4G0U - chains A and B of the 6 polymer chains in the assembly; structure by X-ray diffraction, 2.70 A resolution.

# Chain A (and B)
Molecule: DNA topoisomerase 2-beta
From: Homo sapiens
Notes: EC 5.99.1.3; fragment: htop2beta cleavage core; chain B of this document is another copy of the same molecule, construct and numbering; everything in this record applies to it too
UniProtKB: Q02880 (TOP2B_HUMAN); residues 445-1201 here correspond to UniProt positions 450-1206 (UniProt number = residue number + 5)
Amino-acid sequence (803 residues; each row starts with the number of its first residue):
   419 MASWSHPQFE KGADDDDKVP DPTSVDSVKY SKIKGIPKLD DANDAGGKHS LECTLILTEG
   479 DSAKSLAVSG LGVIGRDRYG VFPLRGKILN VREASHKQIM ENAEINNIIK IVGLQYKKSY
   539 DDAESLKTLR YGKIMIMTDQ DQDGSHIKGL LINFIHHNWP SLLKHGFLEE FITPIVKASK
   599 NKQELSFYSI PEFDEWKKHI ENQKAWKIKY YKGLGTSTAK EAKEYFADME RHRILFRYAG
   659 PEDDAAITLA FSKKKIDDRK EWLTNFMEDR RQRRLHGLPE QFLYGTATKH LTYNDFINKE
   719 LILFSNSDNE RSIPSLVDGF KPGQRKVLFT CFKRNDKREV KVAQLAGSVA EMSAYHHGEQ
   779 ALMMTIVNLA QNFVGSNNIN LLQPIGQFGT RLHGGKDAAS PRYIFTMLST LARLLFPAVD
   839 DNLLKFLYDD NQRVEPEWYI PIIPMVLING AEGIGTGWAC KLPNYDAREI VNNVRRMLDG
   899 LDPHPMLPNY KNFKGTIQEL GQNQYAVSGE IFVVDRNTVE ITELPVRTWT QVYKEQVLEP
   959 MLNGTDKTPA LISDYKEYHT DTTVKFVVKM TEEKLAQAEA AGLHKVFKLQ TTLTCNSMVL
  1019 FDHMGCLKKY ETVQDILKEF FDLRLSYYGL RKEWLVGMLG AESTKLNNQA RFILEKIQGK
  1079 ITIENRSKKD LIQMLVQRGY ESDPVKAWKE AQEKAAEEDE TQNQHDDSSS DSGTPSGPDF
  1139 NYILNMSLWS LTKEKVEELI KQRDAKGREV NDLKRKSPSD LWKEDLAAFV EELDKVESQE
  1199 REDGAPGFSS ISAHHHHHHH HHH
Disordered / not traced: 419-454, 592-647, 694-706, 1112-1134, 1202-1221 (chain B: 419-452, 591-635, 694-705, 1111-1134, 1202-1221)
Sequence notes: expression tag (419-444, 1202-1221)
Ion coordination: Mg2+: Asp-557, Asp-559
Small-molecule neighbours: Amsacrine (ASW; N-[4-(acridin-9-ylamino)-3-methoxyphenyl]methanesulfonamide): Pro-455, Arg-503, Gly-504, Lys-505, Ile-506, Ala-521, Glu-522, Gln-778
Swiss-Prot annotation at these positions:
  - region: Lys-1006 to Ser-1015 (Interaction with DNA)
  - motif: Glu-1029 to Phe-1039 (Nuclear export signal)
  - active site: Tyr-821 (O-(5'-phospho-DNA)-tyrosine intermediate)
  - binding site (Mg(2+)): Glu-477, Asp-557, Asp-559
  - site: Lys-505 (Interaction with DNA), Asn-508 (Interaction with DNA), Arg-677 (Interaction with DNA), Lys-678 (Interaction with DNA), Lys-739 (Interaction with DNA), Tyr-773 (Interaction with DNA), Arg-820 (Transition state stabilizer), Ile-872 (Important for DNA bending), Trp-947 (Interaction with DNA)
  - cross-link (Glycyl lysine isopeptide (Lys-Gly)): Lys-595 (interchain with G-Cter in SUMO2), Lys-600 (interchain with G-Cter in SUMO2), Lys-630 (interchain with G-Cter in SUMO2), Lys-638 (interchain with G-Cter in SUMO2), Lys-641 (interchain with G-Cter in SUMO2), Lys-671 (interchain with G-Cter in SUMO2), Lys-707 (interchain with G-Cter in SUMO2), Lys-1087 (interchain with G-Cter in SUMO2)
Reported in the primary citation:
  - binding site for Amsacrine: Ile-454, Pro-455, Arg-503, Ala-521, Glu-522
  - catalytic residues: Tyr-821
  - binding site for the 12-nt DNA strand: Tyr-821
  - conformationally variable residues (loop rearrangement, side-chain flip): Pro-455, Arg-503
  - binding site for the 12-nt DNA strand: Tyr-821
  - specificity-determining residues: Gln-778, Ala-816 (by similarity / conservation)

# How chain A and chain B interact
Pairs across the interface (75; chain A residue first):
  Ser-480(A) / Ala-817(B)
  Ser-480(A) / Ser-818(B)
  Arg-752(A) / Glu-769(B)  salt bridge
  Arg-756(A) / Asp-848(B)  salt bridge
  Arg-756(A) / Gln-850(B)  hydrogen bond
  Lys-759(A) / Glu-777(B)  salt bridge
  Gln-762(A) / Gly-765(B)
  Gln-762(A) / Ala-768(B)
  Gln-762(A) / Glu-769(B)
  Gln-762(A) / Glu-777(B)  hydrogen bond
  Ala-768(A) / Gln-762(B)
  Glu-769(A) / Arg-752(B)  salt bridge
  Glu-769(A) / Val-758(B)
  Glu-769(A) / Gln-762(B)
  Glu-777(A) / Lys-759(B)  salt bridge
  Glu-777(A) / Gln-762(B)  hydrogen bond
  Gln-805(A) / Ala-637(B)
  Ala-817(A) / Ser-480(B)
  Ser-818(A) / Ser-480(B)
  Asp-848(A) / Arg-756(B)  salt bridge
  Gln-850(A) / Arg-756(B)  hydrogen bond
  Lys-952(A) / Val-491(B)
  Glu-975(A) / Val-491(B)
  Asp-979(A) / Ala-637(B)
  Asp-979(A) / Lys-638(B)  hydrogen bond (side chain-backbone)
  Asp-979(A) / Lys-641(B)
  Phe-1070(A) / Leu-1146(B)  hydrophobic
  Lys-1074(A) / Glu-1082(B)  salt bridge
  Ile-1075(A) / Asn-1083(B)
  Ile-1081(A) / Leu-1146(B)
  Ile-1081(A) / Leu-1149(B)  hydrophobic
  Glu-1082(A) / Lys-1074(B)  salt bridge
  Glu-1082(A) / Glu-1082(B)
  Glu-1082(A) / Leu-1149(B)
  Asn-1083(A) / Leu-1149(B)  hydrogen bond (backbone-backbone)
  Asn-1083(A) / Lys-1151(B)
  Arg-1084(A) / Thr-1150(B)
  Arg-1084(A) / Lys-1151(B)  hydrogen bond (backbone-backbone)
  Ser-1085(A) / Lys-1151(B)
  Ser-1085(A) / Glu-1152(B)
  Lys-1086(A) / Glu-1152(B)  hydrogen bond (backbone-side chain)
  Leu-1089(A) / Thr-1150(B)
  Asn-1139(A) / Trp-1147(B)  hydrogen bond
  Ile-1141(A) / Leu-1146(B)
  Leu-1142(A) / Ser-1145(B)
  Leu-1142(A) / Leu-1146(B)  hydrogen bond (backbone-backbone)
  Leu-1142(A) / Trp-1147(B)  hydrogen bond (backbone-backbone)
  Asn-1143(A) / Ser-1145(B)
  Asn-1143(A) / Trp-1147(B)
  Met-1144(A) / Met-1144(B)
  Met-1144(A) / Ser-1145(B)
  Met-1144(A) / Leu-1146(B)  hydrogen bond (backbone-backbone)
  Ser-1145(A) / Leu-1142(B)
  Ser-1145(A) / Asn-1143(B)
  Ser-1145(A) / Met-1144(B)
  Leu-1146(A) / Phe-1070(B)  hydrophobic
  Leu-1146(A) / Ile-1081(B)
  Leu-1146(A) / Ile-1141(B)
  Leu-1146(A) / Leu-1142(B)  hydrogen bond (backbone-backbone)
  Leu-1146(A) / Met-1144(B)  hydrogen bond (backbone-backbone)
  Leu-1146(A) / Leu-1146(B)  hydrophobic
  Leu-1146(A) / Leu-1149(B)  hydrophobic
  Trp-1147(A) / Lys-1086(B)
  Trp-1147(A) / Asn-1139(B)  hydrogen bond
  Trp-1147(A) / Leu-1142(B)  hydrogen bond (backbone-backbone)
  Trp-1147(A) / Asn-1143(B)  hydrogen bond
  Leu-1149(A) / Ile-1081(B)
  Leu-1149(A) / Glu-1082(B)
  Leu-1149(A) / Asn-1083(B)  hydrogen bond (backbone-backbone)
  Leu-1149(A) / Leu-1146(B)  hydrophobic
  Thr-1150(A) / Arg-1084(B)
  Lys-1151(A) / Asn-1083(B)
  Lys-1151(A) / Arg-1084(B)  hydrogen bond (backbone-backbone)
  Glu-1152(A) / Ser-1085(B)
  Glu-1152(A) / Lys-1086(B)  hydrogen bond (side chain-backbone)
Also at the interface, not in a pair above, chain A (48 interface residues in all): Ser-483, Leu-484, Val-491, Val-758, Gly-765, Gly-804, Tyr-821, His-977, Thr-978, Ile-1071
Also at the interface, not in a pair above, chain B (47 interface residues in all): Leu-484, Thr-636, Gln-805, Asp-815, Arg-820, Glu-975, Ile-1075, Leu-1089, Ile-1090

# In short
48 residues of chain A face 47 of chain B across their interface, with 20 hydrogen bonds and 8 salt bridges.
Polar contacts include Arg-752(A)/Glu-769(B), Arg-756(A)/Asp-848(B) and Lys-759(A)/Glu-777(B). Bound to chain
A: Amsacrine. The paper reports the catalytic residue Tyr-821(A); a binding site for Amsacrine at Ile-454(A),
Pro-455(A) and Arg-503(A) among others.
Both chains are DNA topoisomerase 2-beta (Homo sapiens). Entry 4G0U (Human topoisomerase IIbeta in complex
with DNA and amsacrine) was determined by X-ray diffraction together with 4J3N, 4G0V and 4G0W from the same
study.
